Entry 9FRW (X-ray diffraction, 2.85 A resolution); this record covers chains O and P of the 28 polymer chains in the assembly.

[Chain O]
Molecule: Proteasome subunit alpha type-2
From: Saccharomyces cerevisiae
UniProt: P23639 (PSA2_YEAST); numbering as in UniProt (aligned over 1-250)
Sequence (250 residues; numbered 1 to 250; the number before each row is that of its first residue):
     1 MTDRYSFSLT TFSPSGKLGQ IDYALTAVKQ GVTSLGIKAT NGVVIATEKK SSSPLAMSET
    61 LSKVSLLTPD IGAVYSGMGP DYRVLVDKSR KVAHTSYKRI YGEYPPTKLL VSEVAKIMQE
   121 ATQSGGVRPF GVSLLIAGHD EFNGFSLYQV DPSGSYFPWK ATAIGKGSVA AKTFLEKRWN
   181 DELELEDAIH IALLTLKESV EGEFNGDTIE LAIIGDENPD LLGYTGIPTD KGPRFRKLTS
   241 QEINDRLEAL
Swiss-Prot annotation at these positions:
  - cross-link: Lys108 (Glycyl lysine isopeptide (Lys-Gly) (interchain with G-Cter in ubiquitin))

[Chain P]
Molecule: Proteasome subunit alpha type-3
From: Saccharomyces cerevisiae
UniProt: P23638 (PSA3_YEAST); residues 0-257 here correspond to UniProt positions 1-258 (UniProt number = residue number + 1)
Sequence (258 residues; numbered 0 to 257; the number before each row is that of its first residue; numbering starts at 0):
     0 MGSRRYDSRT TIFSPEGRLY QVEYALESIS HAGTAIGIMA SDGIVLAAER KVTSTLLEQD
    60 TSTEKLYKLN DKIAVAVAGL TADAEILINT ARIHAQNYLK TYNEDIPVEI LVRRLSDIKQ
   120 GYTQHGGLRP FGVSFIYAGY DDRYGYQLYT SNPSGNYTGW KAISVGANTS AAQTLLQMDY
   180 KDDMKVDDAI ELALKTLSKT TDSSALTYDR LEFATIRKGA NDGEVYQKIF KPQEIKDILV
   240 KTGITKKDED EEADEDMK
Disordered / not traced: 0, 245-257
Swiss-Prot annotation at these positions:
  - cross-link (Glycyl lysine isopeptide (Lys-Gly)): Lys99 (interchain with G-Cter in ubiquitin), Lys198 (interchain with G-Cter in ubiquitin), Lys230 (interchain with G-Cter in ubiquitin)

[Interface between chain O and chain P]
Pairs across the interface (65; chain O residue first):
  Arg4(O) with Ser2(P), hydrogen bond (backbone-side chain)
  Tyr5(O) with Ser2(P); Tyr5(P)
  Ser6(O) with Gly125(P); Leu127(P)
  Phe7(O) with Ser2(P); Tyr5(P); Asp6(P); Gly126(P)
  Ser8(O) with Gly126(P), hydrogen bond (backbone-backbone); Leu127(P); Arg128(P), hydrogen bond (side chain-backbone)
  Thr10(O) with Arg128(P)
  Thr11(O) with Ser7(P); Thr9(P); Gln20(P)
  Phe12(O) with Gln20(P); Tyr23(P); Ala24(P), hydrophobic; Arg128(P); Pro129(P); Gly131(P)
  Ser13(O) with Tyr23(P)
  Pro14(O) with Tyr23(P), hydrophobic; Glu26(P)
  Ser15(O) with Glu26(P)
  Gly16(O) with Tyr23(P); Glu26(P); Ser27(P), hydrogen bond (backbone-side chain)
  Leu18(O) with Arg128(P)
  Lys38(O) with Glu57(P), salt bridge
  Ser112(O) with Glu84(P)
  Lys116(O) with Ile85(P)
  Gln119(O) with Ala81(P); Asp82(P), hydrogen bond; Ile85(P); Arg128(P)
  Thr122(O) with Arg128(P), hydrogen bond (backbone-side chain)
  Gln123(O) with Tyr121(P); Leu127(P); Arg128(P), hydrogen bond (side chain-backbone); Pro129(P); Phe130(P)
  Gly125(O) with Leu127(P)
  Ser153(O) with Ala81(P)
  Gly154(O) with Ala81(P)
  Ser155(O) with Ala81(P)
  Tyr156(O) with Glu84(P), hydrogen bond
  Phe157(O) with Leu56(P), hydrophobic
  Pro158(O) with Leu56(P); Glu57(P), hydrogen bond (backbone-backbone); Thr60(P); Ser61(P)
  Trp159(O) with Ser53(P); Leu55(P); Leu56(P)
  Lys160(O) with Thr54(P), hydrogen bond (side chain-backbone); Leu55(P), hydrogen bond (backbone-backbone); Leu56(P); Glu57(P)
  Ala161(O) with Leu55(P)
  Leu175(O) with Leu55(P), hydrophobic
  Glu176(O) with Ser53(P); Thr54(P); Leu55(P)
Other interface residues (no listed pair), chain O (36 interface residues in all): Leu9, Ser124, Tyr148, Lys172, Trp179
Other interface residues (no listed pair), chain P (32 interface residues in all): His30, Leu79, Thr80

[In short]
The interface between chain O and chain P involves 36 residues on one side and 32 on the other; the contacts
include 11 hydrogen bonds and 1 salt bridge. Polar pairs include Lys38(O)-Glu57(P), Arg4(O)-Ser2(P) and
Ser8(O)-Arg128(P).
Chain O is Proteasome subunit alpha type-2 and chain P is Proteasome subunit alpha type-3, both from
Saccharomyces cerevisiae; the structure, Yeast 20S proteasome with human beta1i (1-51), was determined by
X-ray diffraction together with 9FSU, 9FST, 9FSV, 9FT0 and 9FT1 from the same study.
